Entry 9L3C (X-ray diffraction, 2.23 A resolution); this record covers chains A and B.

Chain A (and B):
Name: Lipase 2
Organism: Staphylococcus aureus
Notes: EC 3.1.1.3; chain B of this document is another copy of the same molecule, construct and numbering; everything in this record applies to it too
UniProtKB: A0A0U1MWF9 (A0A0U1MWF9_STAAU); residues -1 to 394 here correspond to UniProt positions 295-690 (UniProt number = residue number + 296)
Chain sequence (408 residues; each row starts with the number of its first residue; numbers below 1 keep their minus sign (Met-13 is residue -13)):
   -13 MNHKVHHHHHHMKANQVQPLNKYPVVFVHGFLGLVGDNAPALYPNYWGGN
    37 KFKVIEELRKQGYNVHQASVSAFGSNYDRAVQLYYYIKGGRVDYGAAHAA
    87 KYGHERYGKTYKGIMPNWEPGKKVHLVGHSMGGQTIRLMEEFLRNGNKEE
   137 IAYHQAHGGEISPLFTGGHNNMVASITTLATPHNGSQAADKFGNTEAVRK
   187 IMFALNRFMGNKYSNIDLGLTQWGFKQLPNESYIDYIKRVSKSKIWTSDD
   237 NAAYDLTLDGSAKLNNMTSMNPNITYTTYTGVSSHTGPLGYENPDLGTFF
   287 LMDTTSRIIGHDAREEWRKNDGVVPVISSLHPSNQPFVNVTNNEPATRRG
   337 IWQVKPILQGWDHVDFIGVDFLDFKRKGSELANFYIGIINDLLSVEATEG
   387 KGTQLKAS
Disordered / not traced: -13 to 3, 386-394
Construct notes: expression tag (-13 to -2); conflict Gln68 (Glu364 in A0A0U1MWF9)
Ion coordination: Zn2+: Asp64, His84, Asp236; Ca2+: Gly283, Asp348, Asp351, Asp356, Asp359
Ligand contacts:
  - Penfluridol (A1L60): Phe17, Leu18, Leu20, Tyr29, Pro30, Asn31, Tyr32, Ser116, Ala174, Ala175, Phe178, Gly179, Leu242, Phe285, Leu287, Met288, Thr291, Val309, His349, Val350, Ile353, Val355, Phe357
  - butanoic acid (BUA): Phe17, Phe178, Met188, Leu191
  - octanoic acid (caprylic acid) (OCA), molecule 1: Pro26, Ala27, Leu28
  - octanoic acid (caprylic acid) (OCA), molecule 2: Leu28, Tyr29, Pro30, Phe357
  - octanoic acid (caprylic acid) (OCA), molecule 3: Lys186, Ile187, Ala190, Arg193, Phe194
  - propanoic acid (PPI): Ile41, Arg45, His52, Gln53

How chain A and chain B interact:
Contacting residue pairs (6):
  Leu282(A) - Lys361(B)
  Phe286(A) - Leu358(B)  hydrophobic
  Asp289(A) - Phe360(B)
  Leu358(A) - Phe286(B)  hydrophobic
  Phe360(A) - Leu282(B)  hydrophobic
  Phe360(A) - Asp289(B)
Other interface residues (no listed pair), chain A (8 interface residues in all): Arg293, Phe357, Lys361
Other interface residues (no listed pair), chain B (8 interface residues in all): Arg293, Phe357

Overview:
The chain A/chain B interface involves 8 residues from each chain. Bound to chain A: 3 copies of octanoic acid
(caprylic acid), propanoic acid, Penfluridol and butanoic acid. Asp64(A), His84(A) and Asp236(A) coordinate
Zn2+. Gly283(A), Asp348(A), Asp351(A), Asp356(A) and Asp359(A) form the Ca2+ site.
Chain A and chain B are both Lipase 2 (Staphylococcus aureus); the structure, Staphylococcus aureus
lipase-Penfluridol complex (on the ground), was determined by X-ray diffraction (same publication as 9L3S).
